Entry 7Z13 (electron microscopy, 3.40 A resolution); this record covers chains B and d of the 28 polymer chains in the assembly.

# Chain B
Molecule: 53-nt DNA strand
Sequence (53 nucleotides; numbered 1 to 53; the number before each row is that of its first residue):
     1 TTTTTTTTTT TTTTTTTTTT TTTTTTTAAA AAAAAAAAAA AAAAAAAAAA AAA

# Chain d
Protein: DNA helicase
Organism: Saccharomyces cerevisiae
Notes: EC 3.6.4.12
Reference sequence: A0A6A5PUY8 (A0A6A5PUY8_YEASX); numbering as in UniProt (aligned over 1-775)
Amino-acid sequence (775 residues; row label = number of the first residue in the row):
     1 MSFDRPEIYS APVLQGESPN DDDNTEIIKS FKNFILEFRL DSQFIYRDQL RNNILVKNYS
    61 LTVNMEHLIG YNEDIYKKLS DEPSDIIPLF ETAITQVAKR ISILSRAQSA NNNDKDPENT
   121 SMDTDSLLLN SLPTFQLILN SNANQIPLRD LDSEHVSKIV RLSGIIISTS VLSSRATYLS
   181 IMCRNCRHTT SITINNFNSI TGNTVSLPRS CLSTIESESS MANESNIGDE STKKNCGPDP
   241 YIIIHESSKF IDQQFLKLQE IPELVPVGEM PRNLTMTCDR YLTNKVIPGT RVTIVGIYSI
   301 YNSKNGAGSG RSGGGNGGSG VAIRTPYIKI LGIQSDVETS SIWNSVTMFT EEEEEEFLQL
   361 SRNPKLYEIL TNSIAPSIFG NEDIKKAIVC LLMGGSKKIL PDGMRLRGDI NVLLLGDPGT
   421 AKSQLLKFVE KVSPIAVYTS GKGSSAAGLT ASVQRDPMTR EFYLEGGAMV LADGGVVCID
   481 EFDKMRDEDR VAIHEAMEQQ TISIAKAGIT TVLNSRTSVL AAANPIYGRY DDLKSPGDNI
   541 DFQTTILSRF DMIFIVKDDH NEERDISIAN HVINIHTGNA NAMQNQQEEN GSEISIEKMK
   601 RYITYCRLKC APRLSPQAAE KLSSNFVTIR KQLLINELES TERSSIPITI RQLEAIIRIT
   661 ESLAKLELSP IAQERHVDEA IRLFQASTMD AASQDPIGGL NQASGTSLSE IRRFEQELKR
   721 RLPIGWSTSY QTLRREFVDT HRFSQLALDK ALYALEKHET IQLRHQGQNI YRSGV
Unresolved in the structure: 1-20, 105-129, 199-204, 214-234, 305-317
Metal / ion sites: Zn2+: Cys183, Cys186, Cys211, Cys236; Mg2+: Ser423 (together with ATP)
Ligand contacts:
  - ATP (adenosine-5'-triphosphate), molecule 1: Ser377, Ile378, Phe379, Asp417, Pro418, Gly419, Thr420, Ala421, Lys422, Ser423, Gln424, Asn524, Ile568, Val572
  - ATP, molecule 2: Met404, Glu498, Gln499, Ser548, Arg549, Ile650, Arg651, Glu654

# How chain B and chain d interact
Residue-residue contacts (14; chain B residue first):
  DA39(B) - Arg460(d)  base contact
  DA40(B) - Arg455(d)  base contact
  DA40(B) - Arg460(d)  base contact
  DA41(B) - Arg455(d)  hydrogen bond to the base
  DA42(B) - Phe462(d)  sugar contact
  DA42(B) - Ala507(d)  phosphate contact
  DA43(B) - Val453(d)  sugar contact
  DA43(B) - Lys506(d)  phosphate contact
  DA43(B) - Ala507(d)  hydrogen bond to the phosphate
  DA44(B) - Ala447(d)  phosphate contact
  DA44(B) - Ser452(d)  sugar contact
  DA44(B) - Val453(d)  phosphate contact
  DA44(B) - Lys506(d)  salt bridge to the phosphate
  DA45(B) - Ser445(d)  hydrogen bond to the phosphate
Other interface residues (no listed pair), chain B (8 interface residues in all): DA38

# Overview
8 residues of chain B and 9 residues of chain d are in contact, with 3 hydrogen bonds and 1 salt bridge. Among
the polar pairs are DA41(B)-Arg455(d), DA43(B)-Ala507(d) and DA45(B)-Ser445(d). Chain d binds ATP. Cys183(d),
Cys186(d), Cys211(d) and Cys236(d) coordinate Zn2+.
Chain B is a 53-nt DNA strand and chain d is DNA helicase (Saccharomyces cerevisiae); the structure, S.
cerevisiae CMGE dimer nucleating origin DNA melting, was determined by electron microscopy (same publication
as 7QHS).
